PDB entry 9GM8 | electron microscopy, 3.90 A resolution | chains C and F of the 8 polymer chains in the assembly

== Chain C ==
Protein: Chromosome partition protein MukF
Source organism: Photorhabdus thracensis
UniProtKB: A0A0F7LMQ4 (A0A0F7LMQ4_9GAMM); numbering as in UniProt (aligned over 1-440)
Amino-acid sequence (440 residues; row label = number of the first residue in the row):
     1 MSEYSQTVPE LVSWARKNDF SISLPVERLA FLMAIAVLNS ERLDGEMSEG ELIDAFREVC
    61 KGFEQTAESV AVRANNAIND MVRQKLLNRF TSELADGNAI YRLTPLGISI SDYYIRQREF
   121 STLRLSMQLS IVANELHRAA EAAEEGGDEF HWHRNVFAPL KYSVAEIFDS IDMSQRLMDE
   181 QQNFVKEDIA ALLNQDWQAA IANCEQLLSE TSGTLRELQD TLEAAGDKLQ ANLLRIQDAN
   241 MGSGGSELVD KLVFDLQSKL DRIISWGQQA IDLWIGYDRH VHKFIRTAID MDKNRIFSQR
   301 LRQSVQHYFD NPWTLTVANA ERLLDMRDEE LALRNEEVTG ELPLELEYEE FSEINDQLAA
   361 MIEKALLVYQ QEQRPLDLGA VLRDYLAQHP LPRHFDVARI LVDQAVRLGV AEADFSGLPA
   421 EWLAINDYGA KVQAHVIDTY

== Chain F ==
Protein: Chromosome partition protein MukE
Source organism: Photorhabdus thracensis
UniProtKB: A0A0F7LPV6 (A0A0F7LPV6_9GAMM); residues 1-240 here = UniProt positions 1-240
Amino-acid sequence (240 residues; each row starts with the number of its first residue):
     1 MSSTHIEQFM PVKLAQALAN SLFPELDSQL RAGRHIGIDD LDNHAFLMDF QEQLEEFYAR
    61 YNVELIRAPE GFFYLRPRST TLIPRSVLSE LDMMVGKILC YLYLSPERLA NQGIFTSQEL
   121 YEELISLADE GKLMKFVNQR SSGSDLDKQK LQEKVRTTLN RLRRLGMVYF LPNNNNKFTI
   181 TEAVFRFGAD VRSGDDPREI QLRMIRDGEA MPVEGSLSLD DSENDETPDN SAEGAGDEQP
Disordered / not traced: 1-8, 207-240

== Interface between chain C and chain F ==
Pairs across the interface (25):
  Arg322(C) - Ala32(F)
  Arg322(C) - Pro84(F)
  Arg322(C) - Arg85(F)  hydrogen bond (side chain-backbone)
  Arg322(C) - Ser86(F)
  Leu323(C) - Arg31(F)
  Leu323(C) - Pro84(F)  hydrogen bond (backbone-backbone)
  Leu323(C) - Arg85(F)
  Leu323(C) - Ser86(F)  hydrogen bond (backbone-backbone)
  Leu324(C) - Ala32(F)
  Leu324(C) - Ser86(F)
  Leu324(C) - Leu165(F)  hydrophobic
  Asp325(C) - Pro77(F)
  Asp325(C) - Arg85(F)  salt bridge
  Asp325(C) - Ser86(F)  hydrogen bond (backbone-backbone)
  Asp325(C) - Val87(F)
  Asp325(C) - Leu88(F)  hydrogen bond (backbone-backbone)
  Met326(C) - Arg186(F)
  Arg327(C) - Val87(F)
  Arg327(C) - Leu88(F)
  Arg327(C) - Glu90(F)  salt bridge
  Arg327(C) - Met93(F)
  Glu329(C) - Glu90(F)
  Glu329(C) - Lys97(F)  salt bridge
  Arg334(C) - Asp190(F)  salt bridge
  Arg334(C) - Arg192(F)
Other interface residues (no listed pair), chain C (9 interface residues in all): Glu321
Other interface residues (no listed pair), chain F (21 interface residues in all): Gly33, Ile83, Ser89, Arg161, Arg164, Phe187

== Overview ==
9 residues of chain C and 21 residues of chain F are in contact, with 5 hydrogen bonds and 4 salt bridges.
Polar pairs include Asp325(C)-Arg85(F), Arg327(C)-Glu90(F) and Glu329(C)-Lys97(F).
Chain C is Chromosome partition protein MukF and chain F is Chromosome partition protein MukE, both from
Photorhabdus thracensis; the structure, MukBEF in a nucleotide-bound state with open neck gate, was determined
by electron microscopy (same publication as 9GM6, 9GM7, 9GM9, 9GMA, 9GMB and 9GMD).
